PDB entry 8P3U | electron microscopy, 3.77 A resolution | chains A and D of the 8 polymer chains in the assembly

== Chain A (and D) ==
Protein: Glutamate receptor 1 flip isoform
Source organism: Rattus norvegicus
Notes: chain D of this document is another copy of the same molecule, construct and numbering; everything in this record applies to it too
UniProtKB: P19490 (GRIA1_RAT), isoform P19490-2; the construct has insertions or renumbered stretches relative to UniProt, so the offset changes along the chain: -25 to -7 = UniProt 1-19; 2-889 = UniProt 20-907
Sequence (915 residues; row label = number of the first residue in the row; numbers below 1 keep their minus sign (Met-25 is residue -25)):
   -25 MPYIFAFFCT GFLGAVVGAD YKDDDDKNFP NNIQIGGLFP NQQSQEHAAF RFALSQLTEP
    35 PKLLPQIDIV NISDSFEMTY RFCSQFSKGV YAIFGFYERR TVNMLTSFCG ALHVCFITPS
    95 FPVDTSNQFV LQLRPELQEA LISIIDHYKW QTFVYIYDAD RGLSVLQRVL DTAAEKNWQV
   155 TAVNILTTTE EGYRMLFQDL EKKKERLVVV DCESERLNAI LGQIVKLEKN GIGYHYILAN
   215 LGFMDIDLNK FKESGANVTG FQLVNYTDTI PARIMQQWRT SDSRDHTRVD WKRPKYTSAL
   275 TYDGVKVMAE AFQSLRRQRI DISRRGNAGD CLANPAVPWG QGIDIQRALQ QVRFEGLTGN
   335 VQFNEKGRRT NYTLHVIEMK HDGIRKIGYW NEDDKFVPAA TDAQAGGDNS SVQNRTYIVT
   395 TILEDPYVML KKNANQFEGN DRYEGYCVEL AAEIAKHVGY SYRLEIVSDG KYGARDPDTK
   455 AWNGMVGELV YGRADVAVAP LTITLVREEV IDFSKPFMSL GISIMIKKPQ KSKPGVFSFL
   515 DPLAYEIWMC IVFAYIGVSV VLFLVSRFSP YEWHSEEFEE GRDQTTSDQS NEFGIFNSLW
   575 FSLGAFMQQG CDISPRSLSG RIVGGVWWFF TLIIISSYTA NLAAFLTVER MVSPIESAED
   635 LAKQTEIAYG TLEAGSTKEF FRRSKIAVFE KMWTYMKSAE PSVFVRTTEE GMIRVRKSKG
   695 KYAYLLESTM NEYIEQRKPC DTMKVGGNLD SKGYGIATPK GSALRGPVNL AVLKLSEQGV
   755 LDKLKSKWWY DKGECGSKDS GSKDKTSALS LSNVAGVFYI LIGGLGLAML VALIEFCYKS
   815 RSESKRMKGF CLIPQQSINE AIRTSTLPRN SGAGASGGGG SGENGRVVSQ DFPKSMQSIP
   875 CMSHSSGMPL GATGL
Unresolved in the structure: -25 to 389, 504-507, 548-565, 623-626, 768-780, 816-889 (chain D: -25 to 389, 503-508, 546-565, 623-628, 768-780, 816-889)
Construct notes: insertion (-6 to 1)
UniProt features mapped onto this chain:
  - motif: Ala886 to Leu889 (PDZ-binding)
  - binding site (L-glutamate): Pro474, Thr476, Arg481, Ser650, Thr651, Glu701
  - modified residue (Phosphoserine): Ser627, Ser692, Ser831, Ser845
  - lipidation (S-palmitoyl cysteine): Cys585, Cys811
  - glycosylation (N-linked (GlcNAc...) asparagine): Asn45, Asn231, Asn239, Asn345, Asn383, Asn388

== How chain A and chain D interact ==
Contacting residue pairs - 70 pairs, chain A then chain D:
  Phe513(A) - Phe603(D)  hydrophobic
  Phe513(A) - Ile607(D)  hydrophobic
  Phe570(A) - Arg590(D)
  Phe570(A) - Leu592(D)  hydrophobic
  Phe570(A) - Arg595(D)
  Asn571(A) - Arg595(D)  hydrogen bond
  Trp574(A) - Ser588(D)
  Trp574(A) - Pro589(D)
  Trp574(A) - Arg595(D)
  Trp574(A) - Gly599(D)
  Trp574(A) - Trp602(D)  hydrophobic
  Gly578(A) - Trp602(D)
  Met581(A) - Trp602(D)  hydrophobic
  Met581(A) - Leu606(D)  hydrophobic
  Gln582(A) - Gln582(D)
  Gln583(A) - Ala579(D)  hydrogen bond (side chain-backbone)
  Gln583(A) - Gln582(D)
  Gln583(A) - Gly584(D)
  Gln583(A) - Trp602(D)
  Asp586(A) - Ser588(D)
  Ile609(A) - Leu606(D)  hydrophobic
  Tyr612(A) - Ile607(D)
  Tyr612(A) - Ser610(D)
  Thr613(A) - Ser610(D)  hydrogen bond
  Thr613(A) - Thr613(D)
  Thr613(A) - Ala614(D)
  Leu616(A) - Ser610(D)
  Leu616(A) - Ser611(D)
  Leu616(A) - Ala614(D)  hydrophobic
  Ala617(A) - Ala614(D)
  Leu620(A) - Asn615(D)
  Leu620(A) - Ala618(D)
  Thr621(A) - Ala618(D)
  Thr621(A) - Thr621(D)
  Ser725(A) - Ser725(D)
  Asp756(A) - Lys659(D)
  Asp756(A) - Ile660(D)
  Ser781(A) - Phe619(D)
  Ala782(A) - Asp515(D)
  Ala782(A) - Pro516(D)
  Ala782(A) - Ala518(D)
  Ala782(A) - Phe619(D)
  Leu783(A) - Pro516(D)  hydrogen bond (backbone-backbone)
  Leu783(A) - Ala518(D)
  Leu783(A) - Ile521(D)
  Leu783(A) - Ser611(D)
  Leu783(A) - Asn615(D)
  Ser784(A) - Ile521(D)
  Leu785(A) - Ile521(D)  hydrophobic
  Leu785(A) - Cys524(D)  hydrophobic
  Val791(A) - Phe604(D)  hydrophobic
  Val791(A) - Ile607(D)  hydrophobic
  Val791(A) - Ile608(D)  hydrophobic
  Phe792(A) - Cys524(D)
  Phe792(A) - Phe604(D)  hydrophobic
  Leu795(A) - Ala528(D)  hydrophobic
  Leu795(A) - Val532(D)  hydrophobic
  Leu795(A) - Trp601(D)  hydrophobic
  Leu799(A) - Val532(D)  hydrophobic
  Leu799(A) - Val535(D)  hydrophobic
  Leu799(A) - Val600(D)  hydrophobic
  Ala802(A) - Val597(D)  hydrophobic
  Met803(A) - Val535(D)  hydrophobic
  Met803(A) - Val539(D)  hydrophobic
  Val805(A) - Leu592(D)  hydrophobic
  Val805(A) - Ser593(D)
  Ala806(A) - Phe542(D)  hydrophobic
  Leu807(A) - Phe542(D)  hydrophobic
  Glu809(A) - Pro544(D)
  Phe810(A) - Phe542(D)  hydrophobic
Also at the interface, not in a pair above, chain A (39 interface residues in all): Gly584, Val788, Ile794, Gly798, Leu801
Also at the interface, not in a pair above, chain D (53 interface residues in all): Leu517, Glu520, Ile525, Gly531, Leu538, Ser543, Gly578, Gln583, Ser591, Ile596, Gly598, Ala617

== Summary ==
39 residues of chain A and 53 residues of chain D are in contact; the contacts include 4 hydrogen bonds. Among
the polar pairs are Asn571(A)-Arg595(D), Gln583(A)-Ala579(D) and Thr613(A)-Ser610(D). Curated annotation
(UniProt) lists 6 L-glutamate-binding residues on chain A.
Both chains are Glutamate receptor 1 flip isoform (Rattus norvegicus). Entry 8P3U (Homomeric GluA1 in tandem
with TARP gamma-3, desensitized conformation 2) was determined by electron microscopy together with 8C1P,
8C1Q, 8C1R, 8C1S, 8C2H, 8C2I and 9 further entries from the same study.
